PDB entry 4J2X | X-ray diffraction, 2.85 A resolution | chains A and B of the 4 polymer chains in the assembly

Chain A:
Name: Recombining binding protein suppressor of hairless
From: Mus musculus
Notes: fragment: Core domain
UniProtKB: P31266 (SUH_MOUSE); residues 53-474 here = UniProt positions 53-474
Amino-acid sequence (427 residues; each row starts with the number of its first residue):
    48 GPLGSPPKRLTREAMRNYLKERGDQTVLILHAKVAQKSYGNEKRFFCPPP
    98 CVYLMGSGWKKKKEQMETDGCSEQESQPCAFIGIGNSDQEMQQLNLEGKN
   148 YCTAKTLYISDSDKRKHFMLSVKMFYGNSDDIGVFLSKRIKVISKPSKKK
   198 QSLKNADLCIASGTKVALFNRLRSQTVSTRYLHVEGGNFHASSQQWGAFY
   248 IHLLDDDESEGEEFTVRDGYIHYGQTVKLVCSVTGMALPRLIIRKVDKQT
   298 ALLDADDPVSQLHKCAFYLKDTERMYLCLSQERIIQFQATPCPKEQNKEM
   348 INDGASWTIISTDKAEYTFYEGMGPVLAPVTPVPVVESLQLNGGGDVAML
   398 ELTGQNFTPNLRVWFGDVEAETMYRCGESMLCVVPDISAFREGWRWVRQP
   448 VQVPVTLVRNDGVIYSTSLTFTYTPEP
Not modelled in the structure: 48-52, 473-474
Construct notes: expression tag (48-52); engineered mutation Thr-115 (Arg in P31266)
Reported in the primary citation:
  - mutagenesis - V263R (1.6fold): unchanged binding to Four and a half LIM domains protein 1 (chain B)
  - mutagenesis - Q333R (4.3fold): decreased binding to Four and a half LIM domains protein 1 (chain B)
  - mutagenesis - F261R: abolished binding to tetrapeptide -VWWP- of KyoT2
  - mutagenesis - F261R, A284R: decreased signaling with Four and a half LIM domains protein 1 (chain B)
  - mutagenesis - V263R, Q333R: unchanged signaling with Four and a half LIM domains protein 1 (chain B)

Chain B:
Name: Four and a half LIM domains protein 1
From: Mus musculus
UniProtKB: P97447 (FHL1_MOUSE); residues 184-210 here correspond to UniProt positions 168-194 (UniProt number = residue number - 16)
Amino-acid sequence (28 residues; row label = number of the first residue in the row):
   183 SGLVKAPVWWPMKDNPGTTTASTAKNAP
Not modelled in the structure: 198-210
Construct notes: expression tag (183)
Reported in the primary citation:
  - mutagenesis - V186A (5fold): decreased signaling with Recombining binding protein suppressor of hairless (chain A)

How chain A and chain B interact:
Pairs across the interface - 42 pairs, chain A then chain B:
  Gly-234(A) with Trp-191(B)
  Asn-235(A) with Trp-191(B), hydrogen bond
  Phe-236(A) with Trp-191(B)
  Glu-257(A) with Trp-192(B)
  Glu-259(A) with Val-186(B); Lys-187(B), salt bridge; Ala-188(B), hydrogen bond (backbone-backbone); Pro-189(B)
  Glu-260(A) with Val-186(B); Lys-187(B), salt bridge
  Phe-261(A) with Gly-184(B); Leu-185(B); Val-186(B), hydrogen bond (backbone-backbone)
  Thr-262(A) with Gly-184(B); Leu-185(B)
  Val-263(A) with Ser-183(B), hydrogen bond (backbone-backbone); Gly-184(B), hydrogen bond (backbone-backbone); Val-186(B), hydrophobic
  Asp-265(A) with Ser-183(B), hydrogen bond
  Lys-275(A) with Val-190(B)
  Val-277(A) with Ala-188(B), hydrophobic
  Gly-282(A) with Ala-188(B); Pro-189(B)
  Met-283(A) with Pro-189(B); Trp-191(B), hydrophobic
  Ala-284(A) with Ala-188(B), hydrophobic; Pro-189(B), hydrogen bond (backbone-backbone); Val-190(B); Trp-191(B), hydrogen bond (backbone-backbone)
  Leu-285(A) with Trp-191(B); Pro-193(B), hydrophobic
  Pro-286(A) with Val-190(B); Trp-191(B); Trp-192(B), hydrophobic; Pro-193(B)
  Arg-330(A) with Asp-196(B), salt bridge
  Ile-331(A) with Trp-191(B)
  Ile-332(A) with Pro-193(B); Met-194(B); Asp-196(B)
  Gln-333(A) with Pro-193(B); Met-194(B), hydrogen bond (backbone-backbone)
Other interface residues (no listed pair), chain A (27 interface residues in all): His-249, Gly-258, Arg-264, Leu-316, Met-322, Leu-324
Other interface residues (no listed pair), chain B (14 interface residues in all): Lys-195
The authors on this interface:
  - hot spots on chain A (mutagenesis) - F261R (500-fold), A284R (500-fold): decreased binding to Four and a half LIM domains protein 1 (chain B)
  - hot spots on chain B (mutagenesis) - V186A (5-fold): decreased binding to Recombining binding protein suppressor of hairless (chain A)

In short:
27 residues of chain A face 14 of chain B across their interface; the contacts include 9 hydrogen bonds and 3
salt bridges. Polar pairs include Glu-259(A)/Lys-187(B), Glu-260(A)/Lys-187(B) and Arg-330(A)/Asp-196(B). From
the paper: Q333R, F261R and A284R of chain A reduce binding to Four and a half LIM domains protein 1 (chain
B); F261R and A284R of chain A reduce signaling with Four and a half LIM domains protein 1 (chain B).
Chain A is Recombining binding protein suppressor of hairless and chain B is Four and a half LIM domains
protein 1, both from Mus musculus; the structure, CSL (RBP-Jk) with corepressor KyoT2 bound to DNA, was
determined by X-ray diffraction.
